PDB entry 3BAP | X-ray diffraction, 1.85 A resolution | chain A

# Chain A
Name: Cleavage and polyadenylation specificity factor subunit 5
From: Homo sapiens
Reference sequence: O43809 (CPSF5_HUMAN); residue numbers follow UniProt; this construct covers 1-227
Amino-acid sequence (227 residues; each row starts with the number of its first residue):
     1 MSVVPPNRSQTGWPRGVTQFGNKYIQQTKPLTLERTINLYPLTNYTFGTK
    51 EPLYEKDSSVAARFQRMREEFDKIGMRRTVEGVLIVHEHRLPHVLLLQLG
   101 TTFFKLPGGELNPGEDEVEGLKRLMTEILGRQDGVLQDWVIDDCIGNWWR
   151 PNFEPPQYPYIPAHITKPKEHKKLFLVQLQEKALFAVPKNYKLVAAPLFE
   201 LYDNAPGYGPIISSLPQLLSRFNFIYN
Not modelled in the structure: 1-20, 132-135
Modified residues: Mse-1 (selenomethionine); Mse-67, Mse-76, Mse-125 (selenomethionine; parent Met)
Curated features (UniProtKB/Swiss-Prot):
  - region: Thr-102 to Phe-104 (Interaction with RNA)
  - motif: Gly-109 to Gly-130 (Nudix box)
  - site (Interaction with RNA): Glu-55, Arg-63
  - modified residue: Ser-2 (N-acetylserine), Arg-15 (Omega-N-methylarginine), Lys-23 (N6-acetyllysine), Lys-29 (N6-acetyllysine), Tyr-40 (Phosphotyrosine), Lys-56 (N6-acetyllysine)
  - mutagenesis: Lys-23 (K23R: Abolishes acetylation), Lys-29 (K29R: No effect on acetylation), Glu-55 (E55A: Reduces affinity for UGUA RNA by 88%), Arg-63 (R63S: Reduces affinity for UGUA RNA by 99%), Glu-81 (E81A: Reduces affinity for UGUA RNA by 12%), Phe-103 (F103A: Reduces affinity for UGUA RNA by 99%; F103W: Reduces affinity for UGUA RNA by over 90%), Glu-154 (E154A: Reduces affinity for UGUA RNA by 50%), Tyr-158 (Y158A: Abolishes interaction with CPSF6; when associated with A-160), Tyr-160 (Y160A: Abolishes interaction with CPSF6; when associated with A-158), Leu-218 (L218R: Reduces interactions with CPSF6 and CPSF7 and decreases mRNA 3'-processing activity)
From the paper describing this entry:
  - self-association interface (contacts with another copy of this molecule); pairs are residue here / residue on that copy: Thr-32/Asp-142, Asn-147/Ser-220 (hydrogen bond), Arg-221/Arg-221 (hydrogen bond), Pro-159, Tyr-160, Phe-199, Tyr-202
  - post-translational modification sites: Lys-23, Tyr-40 (citing earlier work)

# Summary
UniProt lists 10 mutagenesis sites. From the paper: modification sites Lys-23 and Tyr-40; a self-association
interface involving Thr-32, Asp-142 and Asn-147 among others.
Chain A is Cleavage and polyadenylation specificity factor subunit 5 (Homo sapiens); the structure, Crystal
Structure of the 25 kDa Subunit of Human Cleavage Factor Im, was determined by X-ray diffraction together with
3BHO from the same study.
